3OIV - chain A; structure by X-ray diffraction, 1.84 A resolution.

== Chain A ==
Name: GTPase HRas
Source organism: Homo sapiens
UniProtKB: P01112 (RASH_HUMAN); residues 1-166 here = UniProt positions 1-166
Sequence (166 residues; row label = number of the first residue in the row):
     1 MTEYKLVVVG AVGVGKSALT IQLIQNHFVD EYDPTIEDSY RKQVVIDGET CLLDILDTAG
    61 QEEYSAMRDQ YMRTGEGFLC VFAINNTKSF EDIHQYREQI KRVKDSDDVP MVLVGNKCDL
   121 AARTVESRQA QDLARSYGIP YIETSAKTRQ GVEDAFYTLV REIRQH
Not modelled in the structure: 61-66
Differences from the reference sequence: engineered mutation Val12 (Gly in P01112)
Ion coordination: Mg2+ site 1: Ser17, Thr35 (together with GMP-PNP); Ca2+: Phe28, Asp30; Mg2+ site 2: Arg102, Asp105
Ligand contacts: GMP-PNP (GNP; phosphoaminophosphonic acid-guanylate ester): Ala11, Val12, Gly13, Val14, Gly15, Lys16, Ser17, Ala18, Phe28, Val29, Asp30, Glu31, Tyr32, Asp33, Pro34, Thr35, Thr58, Ala59, Gly60, Asn116, Lys117, Asp119, Leu120, Ser145, Ala146, Lys147
Reported in the primary citation:
  - conformationally variable residues (order/disorder transition): Gln61 to Ala66
  - binding site for GMP-PNP: Tyr32

== Overview ==
Bound to chain A: GMP-PNP. Ser17 and Thr35 coordinate Mg2+ site 1. Phe28 and Asp30 form the Ca2+ site. From
the paper: a binding site for GMP-PNP at Tyr32; conformational variability at Gln61.
Chain A is GTPase HRas (Homo sapiens); the structure, H-RasG12V with allosteric switch in the "off" state, was
determined by X-ray diffraction together with 3OIU and 3OIW from the same study.
